PDB entry 7UIC | electron microscopy, 3.70 A resolution | chains n and p of the 6 polymer chains in the assembly

# Chain n
Protein: Mediator of RNA polymerase II transcription subunit 14
From: Saccharomyces cerevisiae S288C
Reference sequence: P19263 (MED14_YEAST); residue numbers follow UniProt; this construct covers 1-1082
Amino-acid sequence (1082 residues; numbered 1 to 1082; the number before each row is that of its first residue):
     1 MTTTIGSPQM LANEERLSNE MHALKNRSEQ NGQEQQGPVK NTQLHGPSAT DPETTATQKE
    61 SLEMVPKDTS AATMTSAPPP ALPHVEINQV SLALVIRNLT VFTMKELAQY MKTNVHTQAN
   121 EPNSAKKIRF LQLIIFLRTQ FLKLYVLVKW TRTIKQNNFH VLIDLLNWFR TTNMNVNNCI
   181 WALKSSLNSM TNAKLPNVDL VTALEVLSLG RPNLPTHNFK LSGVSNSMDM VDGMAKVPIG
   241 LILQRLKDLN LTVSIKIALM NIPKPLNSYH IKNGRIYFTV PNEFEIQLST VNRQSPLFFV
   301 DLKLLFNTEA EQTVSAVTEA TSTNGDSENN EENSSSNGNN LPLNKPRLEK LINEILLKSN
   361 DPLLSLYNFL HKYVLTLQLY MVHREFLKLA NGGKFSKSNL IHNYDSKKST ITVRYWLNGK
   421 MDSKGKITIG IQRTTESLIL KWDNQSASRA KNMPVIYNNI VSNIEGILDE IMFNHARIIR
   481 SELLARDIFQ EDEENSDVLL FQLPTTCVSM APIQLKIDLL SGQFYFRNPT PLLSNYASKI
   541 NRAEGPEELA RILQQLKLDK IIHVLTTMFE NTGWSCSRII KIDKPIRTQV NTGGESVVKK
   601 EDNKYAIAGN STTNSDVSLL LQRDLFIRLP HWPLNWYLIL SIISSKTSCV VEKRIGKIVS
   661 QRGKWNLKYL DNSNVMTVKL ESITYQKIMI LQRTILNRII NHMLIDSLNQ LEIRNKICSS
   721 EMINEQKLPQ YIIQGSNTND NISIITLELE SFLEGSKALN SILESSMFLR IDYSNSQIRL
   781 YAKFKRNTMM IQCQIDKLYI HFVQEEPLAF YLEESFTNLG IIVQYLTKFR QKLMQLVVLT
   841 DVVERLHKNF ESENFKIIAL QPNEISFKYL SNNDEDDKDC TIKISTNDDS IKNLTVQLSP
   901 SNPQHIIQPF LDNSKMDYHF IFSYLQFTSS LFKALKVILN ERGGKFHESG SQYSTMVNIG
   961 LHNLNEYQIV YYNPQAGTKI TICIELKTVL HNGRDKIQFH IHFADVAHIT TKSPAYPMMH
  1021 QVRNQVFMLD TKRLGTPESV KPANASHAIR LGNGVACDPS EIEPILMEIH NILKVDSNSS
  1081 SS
Not modelled in the structure: 1-833, 1028-1048, 1075-1082
Curated features (UniProtKB/Swiss-Prot):
  - modified residue: Thr2 (N-acetylthreonine), Ser7 (Phosphoserine), Thr1036 (Phosphothreonine)

# Chain p
Protein: Mediator of RNA polymerase II transcription subunit 16
From: Saccharomyces cerevisiae S288C
Reference sequence: P32259 (MED16_YEAST); residues 1-974 here = UniProt positions 1-974
Amino-acid sequence (974 residues; numbered 1 to 974; the number before each row is that of its first residue):
     1 MMLGEHLMSW SKTGIIAYSD SQSSNANICL TFLESINGIN WRFHTPQKYV LHPQLHEVQY
    61 QESSSTLSTH STTTSVNGST TAGVGSTPNF GGNSNKSPPQ FFYNISSIHW NNWFSLPGDM
   121 LAVCDELGNM TMLITGQRPD RATTYEKLTM VFQDNVYKIY NHVMPLKPVD KLKPMNIERK
   181 QTRKEYNTSI LEFRWLTSSK SVIVSQFCAF DSSSNTYRSR AQQVPPYGVY HPPFIKYACL
   241 AIRKNGQIDF WYQFSNSKDH KKITLQLLDT SNQRFKDLQW LEFARITPMN DDQCMLITTY
   301 SKLSKNISFY KLHVNWNLNA TKPNVLNDPS LKIQFILSTT LDPTDDEGHV LKLENLHVVS
   361 KSSIEKDPSP EILVLYNVCD TSKSLVKRYR LAPTQLSAEY LVILKPDLNI DRNNSTNQIF
   421 QSRRYNLRRH SDIVLDKKVT LITSEMFDAF VSFYFEDGTI ESYNQNDWKL ETERLISQSQ
   481 LGKFKNIIAS PLSAGFNYGK LPLPPSVEWM KVSPSMCGVI VKQYNKKWPQ FYAAVQKNYA
   541 DPEKDSINAT ALAFGYVKSL HKQISAEDLT IAAKTHILRI SFLDRKRAKE FITTLLKSLY
   601 SFFNISPDAP KEIMDKIITS RPLQKIMLLQ LELGSCFSQE NIEEMARVIL YLKNVLFAFN
   661 GVARNFHFAI EQISNNSNQQ QNPKLFQTIF SKQDLIHSLI PVAKWFVKFI TYLTQEILIL
   721 INDPTNKEYT LVHGIFGAKM SRTLILSILN EIKKVTQIVA KFPETSYPIL NESSTFLKLV
   781 LSESPVDFEK FETFLVDVNN KFIALCEQQP SQEREFSLLV KAEIPPEYAK VGDFLLQYAN
   841 NAVISHANAA AVYFADTSGL KISNSEFFNP EIFHLLQPLE EGLIIDTDKL PIKNRTSKSF
   901 SKLLYDDVTC DKLSVSEISD GKLKRCSRCG SVTRAGNIIS SDKTIVPTSI QTKRWPTMYT
   961 RLCICSGMLF EMDG
Not modelled in the structure: 58-99, 156-157, 398-424
Curated features (UniProtKB/Swiss-Prot):
  - motif: Lys889 to Lys893 (Nuclear localization signal)

# Interface between chain n and chain p
Contacting residue pairs (17; chain n residue first):
  Lys987(n) with Phe854(p)
  Thr988(n) with Phe854(p)
  Val989(n) with Tyr853(p); Phe854(p), hydrophobic
  Leu990(n) with Gln715(p); Thr857(p); Ser858(p)
  His991(n) with Tyr729(p)
  Asn992(n) with Tyr729(p), hydrogen bond
  His1000(n) with Phe854(p)
  Ile1049(n) with Asn722(p); Tyr853(p)
  Arg1050(n) with Asn722(p)
  Leu1051(n) with Leu718(p), hydrophobic; Ala849(p); Ala850(p), hydrophobic; Tyr853(p), hydrophobic
Interface residues without a listed pair, chain n (13 interface residues in all): Asp995, Gln998, Ala1056
Interface residues without a listed pair, chain p (12 interface residues in all): Tyr712, Asp856

# Overview
Chain n and chain p form an interface of 13 and 12 residues respectively, with 1 hydrogen bond. Its one
hydrogen-bonded contact is Asn992(n)-Tyr729(p).
Here chain n is Mediator of RNA polymerase II transcription subunit 14 and chain p is Mediator of RNA
polymerase II transcription subunit 16, both from Saccharomyces cerevisiae S288C. Entry 7UIC (Mediator-PIC
Early (Tail A)) was determined by electron microscopy (same publication as 7UI9, 7UIF, 7UIG, 7UIK, 7UIL and
7UIO).
